Entry 7UWA (electron microscopy, 4.30 A resolution (low resolution: residue-level contacts below are approximate; hydrogen-bond / salt-bridge calls are withheld)); this record covers chains E and F of the 31 polymer chains in the assembly.

Chain E:
Protein: V-type proton ATPase catalytic subunit A
Source organism: Citrus limon
Notes: EC 7.1.2.2
Reference sequence: Q9SM09 (VATA_CITUN); residue numbers follow UniProt; this construct covers 1-623
Chain sequence (623 residues; each row starts with the number of its first residue):
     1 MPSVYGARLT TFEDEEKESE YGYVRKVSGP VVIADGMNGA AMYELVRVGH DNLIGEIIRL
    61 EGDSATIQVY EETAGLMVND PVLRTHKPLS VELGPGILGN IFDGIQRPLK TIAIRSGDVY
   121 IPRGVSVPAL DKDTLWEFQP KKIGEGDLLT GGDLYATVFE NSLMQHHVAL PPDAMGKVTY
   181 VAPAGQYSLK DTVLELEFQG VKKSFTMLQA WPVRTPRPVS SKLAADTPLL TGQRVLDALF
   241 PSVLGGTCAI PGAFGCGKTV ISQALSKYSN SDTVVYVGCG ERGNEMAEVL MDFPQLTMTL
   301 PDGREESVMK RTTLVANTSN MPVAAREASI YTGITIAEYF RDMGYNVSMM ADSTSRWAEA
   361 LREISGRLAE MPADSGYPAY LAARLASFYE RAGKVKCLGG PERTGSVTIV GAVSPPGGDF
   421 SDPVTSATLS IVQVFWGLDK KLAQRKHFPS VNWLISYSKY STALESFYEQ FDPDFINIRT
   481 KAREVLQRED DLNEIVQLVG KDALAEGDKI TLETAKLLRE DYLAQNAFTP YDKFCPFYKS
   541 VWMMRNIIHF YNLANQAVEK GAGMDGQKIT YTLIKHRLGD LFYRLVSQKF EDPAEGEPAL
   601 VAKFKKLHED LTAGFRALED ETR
Unresolved in the structure: 1-20, 559-568, 620-623

Chain F:
Protein: V-type proton ATPase subunit B2
Source organism: Citrus limon
Reference sequence: A0A067FXK2 (A0A067FXK2_CITSI); residue numbers follow UniProt; this construct covers 1-488
Chain sequence (488 residues; numbered 1 to 488; the number before each row is that of its first residue):
     1 MGVAQNNVDM EEGTLEVAME YRTVTGVAGP LVILDKVKGP KYYEIVNIRL GDGTMRRGQV
    61 LEVDGEKAVV QVFEGTSGID NKFTTVQFTG EVLKTPVSLD MLGRIFNGSG KPIDNGPPIL
   121 PEAYLDISGS SINPSERTYP EEMIQTGIST IDVMNSIARG QKIPLFSAAG LPHNEIAAQI
   181 CRQAGLVKRL EKTDNLLEDG EEDNFAIVFA AMGVNMETAQ FFKRDFEENG SMERVTLFLN
   241 LANDPTIERI ITPRIALTTA EYLAYECGKH VLVILTDMSS YADALREVSA AREEVPGRRG
   301 YPGYMYTDLA QIYERAGRIE GRKGSITQIP ILTMPNDDIT HPTPDLTGYI TEGQIYIDRQ
   361 LQNRQIYPPI NVLPSLSRLM KSAIGEGMTR RDHSDVSNQL YANYAIGKDV QAMKAVVGEE
   421 ALSSEDLLYL EFLDKFERKF VAQGAYDSRN IFQSLDLAWT LLRIFPRELL HRIPGKTLDQ
   481 YYSRDAAN
Unresolved in the structure: 1-14, 193-202, 485-488

Chain E / chain F interface:
Contacting residue pairs (50):
  Arg25(E) - Val63(F)
  Arg25(E) - Asp64(F)
  Arg25(E) - Gly65(F)
  Lys26(E) - Val63(F)
  Val27(E) - Tyr42(F)
  Val27(E) - Glu62(F)
  Val27(E) - Val63(F)
  Ser28(E) - Glu62(F)
  Ser28(E) - Arg292(F)
  Gly29(E) - Tyr42(F)
  Gly29(E) - Arg292(F)
  Thr73(E) - Tyr42(F)
  Ala74(E) - Tyr42(F)
  Ala74(E) - Tyr43(F)
  Gly75(E) - Val92(F)
  Leu76(E) - Pro40(F)
  Leu76(E) - Lys41(F)
  Leu76(E) - Tyr42(F)
  Met77(E) - Pro40(F)
  Val78(E) - Pro40(F)
  Leu109(E) - Pro134(F)
  Val119(E) - Ile132(F)
  Val119(E) - Asn133(F)
  Val119(E) - Glu136(F)
  Val119(E) - Ile319(F)
  Val119(E) - Arg322(F)
  Tyr120(E) - Ser130(F)
  Tyr120(E) - Ser131(F)
  Tyr120(E) - Ile132(F)
  Tyr120(E) - Tyr265(F)
  Ile121(E) - Ser130(F)
  Ile121(E) - Ser131(F)
  Ile121(E) - Asn133(F)
  Gly280(E) - Tyr306(F)
  Arg282(E) - Ile350(F)
  Arg282(E) - Glu352(F)
  Asn284(E) - Gly160(F)
  Asn284(E) - Glu352(F)
  Glu285(E) - Glu352(F)
  Ala287(E) - Arg137(F)
  Ala287(E) - Thr138(F)
  Leu290(E) - Pro134(F)
  Met291(E) - Tyr139(F)
  Ser319(E) - Ala310(F)
  Asn320(E) - Gln311(F)
  Asn320(E) - Glu314(F)
  Arg326(E) - Tyr306(F)
  Ser353(E) - Tyr349(F)
  Ser355(E) - Tyr349(F)
  Arg356(E) - Tyr349(F)
Also at the interface, not in a pair above, chain E (33 interface residues in all): Ala113, Phe254, Gly283, Thr318, Ala369
Also at the interface, not in a pair above, chain F (37 interface residues in all): Gly39, Ser135, Pro140, Glu261, Val295, Leu376, Arg378

Summary:
33 residues of chain E and 37 residues of chain F are in contact.
Here chain E is V-type proton ATPase catalytic subunit A and chain F is V-type proton ATPase subunit B2, both
from Citrus limon. Entry 7UWA (Citrus V-ATPase State 1, H in contact with subunits AB) was determined by
electron microscopy, deposited together with 7UW9, 7UWB, 7UWC and 7UWD.
